Entry 1NJW (X-ray diffraction, 1.90 A resolution); this record covers chains B and A of the 3 polymer chains in the assembly.

Chain B:
Molecule: DNA primer strand
Sequence (11 nucleotides; row label = number of the first residue in the row):
    19 GCGATCAGCG G

Chain A:
Molecule: DNA polymerase I
From: Geobacillus stearothermophilus
Notes: EC 2.7.7.7; fragment: bacillus fragment (analogous to the e. coli klenow fragment)
Chain sequence (580 residues; each row starts with the number of its first residue):
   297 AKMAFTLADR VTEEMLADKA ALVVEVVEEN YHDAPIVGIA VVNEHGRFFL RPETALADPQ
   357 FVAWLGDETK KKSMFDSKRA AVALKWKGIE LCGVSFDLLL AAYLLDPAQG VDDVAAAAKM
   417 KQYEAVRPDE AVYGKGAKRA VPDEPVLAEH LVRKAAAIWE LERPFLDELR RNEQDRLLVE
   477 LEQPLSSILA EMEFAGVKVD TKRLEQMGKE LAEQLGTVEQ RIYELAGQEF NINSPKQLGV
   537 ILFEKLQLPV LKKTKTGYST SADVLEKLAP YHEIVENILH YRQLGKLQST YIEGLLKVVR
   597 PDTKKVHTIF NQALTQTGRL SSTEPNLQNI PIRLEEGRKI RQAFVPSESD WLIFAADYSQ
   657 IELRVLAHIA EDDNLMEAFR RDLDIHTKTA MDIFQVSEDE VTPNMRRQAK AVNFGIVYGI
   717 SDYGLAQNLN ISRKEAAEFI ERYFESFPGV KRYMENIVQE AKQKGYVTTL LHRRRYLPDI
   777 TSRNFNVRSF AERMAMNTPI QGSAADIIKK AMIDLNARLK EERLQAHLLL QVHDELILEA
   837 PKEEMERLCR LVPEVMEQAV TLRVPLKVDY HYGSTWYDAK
Ion coordination: Mg2+: Asp653, Tyr654, Asp830

How chain B and chain A interact:
Contacting residue pairs (35):
  DG19(B) - Ala433(A)  phosphate contact
  DC20(B) - Gly432(A)  phosphate contact
  DC20(B) - Ala433(A)  hydrogen bond to the phosphate
  DT23(B) - Thr552(A)  phosphate contact
  DC24(B) - Pro531(A)  phosphate contact
  DC24(B) - Thr550(A)  hydrogen bond to the phosphate
  DC24(B) - Lys551(A)  hydrogen bond to the phosphate
  DC24(B) - Thr552(A)  hydrogen bond to the phosphate
  DA25(B) - Thr550(A)  phosphate contact
  DA25(B) - Ser555(A)  phosphate contact
  DA25(B) - Thr556(A)  hydrogen bond to the phosphate
  DA25(B) - Ser557(A)  phosphate contact
  DA25(B) - Arg578(A)  hydrogen bond to the phosphate
  DG26(B) - Ser557(A)  phosphate contact
  DG26(B) - Ala558(A)  hydrogen bond to the phosphate
  DG26(B) - Arg578(A)  salt bridge to the phosphate
  DG26(B) - Lys582(A)  hydrogen bond to the base
  DC27(B) - Lys582(A)  sugar contact
  DC27(B) - Tyr587(A)  hydrogen bond to the sugar
  DC27(B) - Asn625(A)  hydrogen bond to the base
  DC27(B) - Pro627(A)  phosphate contact
  DG28(B) - Gln624(A)  sugar contact
  DG28(B) - Asn625(A)  sugar contact
  DG28(B) - Ile626(A)  sugar contact
  DG28(B) - Pro627(A)  phosphate contact
  DG28(B) - Ile628(A)  hydrogen bond to the phosphate
  DG28(B) - Arg629(A)  hydrogen bond to the phosphate
  DG29(B) - Arg615(A)  hydrogen bond to the base
  DG29(B) - Ile628(A)  phosphate contact
  DG29(B) - Arg629(A)  salt bridge to the phosphate
  DG29(B) - Phe710(A)  base contact
  DG29(B) - Tyr714(A)  hydrogen bond to the base
  DG29(B) - Val828(A)  sugar contact
  DG29(B) - His829(A)  phosphate contact
  DG29(B) - Asp830(A)  phosphate contact
Interface residues without a listed pair, chain A (30 interface residues in all): Lys431, Tyr554, Leu630, Arg637, Glu831

In short:
9 residues of chain B face 30 of chain A across their interface, with 14 hydrogen bonds and 2 salt bridges.
Polar pairs include DG26(B)-Lys582(A), DC27(B)-Asn625(A) and DG29(B)-Arg615(A). Asp653(A), Tyr654(A) and
Asp830(A) coordinate Mg2+.
Here chain B is DNA primer strand and chain A is DNA polymerase I (Geobacillus stearothermophilus). Entry 1NJW
(Guanine-thymine mismatch at the polymerase active site) was determined by X-ray diffraction together with
1NJX, 1NJY, 1NJZ, 1NK0, 1NK4, 1NK5 and 7 further entries from the same study.
